PDB entry 4LST | X-ray diffraction, 2.55 A resolution | chains G and H of the 3 polymer chains in the assembly

# Chain G
Molecule: ENVELOPE GLYCOPROTEIN GP120 of HIV-1 clade C
Organism: Human immunodeficiency virus 1
UniProtKB: R4GRV3 (R4GRV3_9HIV1); the author numbering skips numbers that UniProt does not, so the offset changes along the chain: 44-124 = UniProt 1-81; 198-300 = UniProt 82-184; 317-355 = UniProt 185-223; 357-397 = UniProt 224-264; 1 more segments
Amino-acid sequence (355 residues; row label = number of the first residue in the row; note: 94 numbers in that range are skipped by the numbering (no residue carries them; nothing is unmodelled there)):
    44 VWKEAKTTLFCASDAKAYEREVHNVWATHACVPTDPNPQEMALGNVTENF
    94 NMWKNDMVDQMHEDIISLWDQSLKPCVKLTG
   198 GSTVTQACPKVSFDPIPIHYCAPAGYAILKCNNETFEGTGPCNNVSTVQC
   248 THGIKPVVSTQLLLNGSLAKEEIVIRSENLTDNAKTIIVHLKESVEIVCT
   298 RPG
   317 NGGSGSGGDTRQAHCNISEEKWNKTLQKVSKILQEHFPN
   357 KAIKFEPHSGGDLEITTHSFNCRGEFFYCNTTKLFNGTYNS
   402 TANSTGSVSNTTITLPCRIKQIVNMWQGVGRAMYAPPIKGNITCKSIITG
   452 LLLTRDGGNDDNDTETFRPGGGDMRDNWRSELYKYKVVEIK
Not modelled in the structure: 317-324, 402-409
Disulfides: Cys54-Cys74, Cys119-Cys205, Cys218-Cys247, Cys228-Cys239, Cys296-Cys331, Cys378-Cys445, Cys385-Cys418
Covalent attachments: N-acetylglucosamine (NAG) linked to Asn230, Asn241, Asn262, Asn276, Asn339, Asn386, Asn392, Asn396

# Chain H
Molecule: Heavy chain of antibody VRC01
Organism: Homo sapiens
Notes: antibody fragment or engineered binder
Amino-acid sequence (224 residues; row label = number of the first residue in the row; a row labelled like 82A-82C holds insertion residues (82A, then the next letters in order)):
     1 QVQLVQSGGQMKKPGESMRISCRASGYEFIDCTLNWIRLAPGKRPEWMGW
    51 LK
   52A P
    53 RGGAVNYARPLQGRVTMTRDVYSDTAFLEL
82A-82C RSL
    83 TVDDTAVYFCTRGKNCDY
100A-100D NWDF
   101 EHWGRGTPVIVSSPSTKGPSVFPLAPSSKSTSGGTAALGCLVKDYFPEPV
   151 TVSWNSGALTSGVHTFPAVLQSSGLYSLSSVVTVPSSSLGTQTYICNVNH
   201 KPSNTKVDKKVEPKSC
Not modelled in the structure: 131-132
Disulfides: Cys22-Cys92, Cys32-Cys98, Cys140-Cys196

# How chain G and chain H interact
Pairs across the interface - 40 pairs, chain G then chain H:
  Gly124(G) with Tyr74(H)
  Asp279(G) with Tyr100(H); Trp100B(H), hydrogen bond
  Asn280(G) with Trp50(H), hydrogen bond; Asn58(H); Trp100B(H)
  Ala281(G) with Trp50(H); Lys52(H), hydrogen bond (backbone-side chain)
  Lys282(G) with Asp99(H), hydrogen bond (side chain-backbone)
  Ser365(G) with Val57(H)
  Gly366(G) with Gly55(H)
  Gly367(G) with Gly54(H); Gly55(H)
  Asp368(G) with Gly54(H), hydrogen bond (backbone-backbone); Arg71(H), salt bridge
  Ile371(G) with Gly54(H); Ala56(H)
  Val430(G) with Ile30(H), hydrophobic; Val73(H), hydrophobic; Tyr74(H), hydrophobic
  Gly431(G) with Tyr74(H)
  Arg432(G) with Tyr74(H)
  Thr455(G) with Trp50(H); Asn58(H)
  Arg456(G) with Asn58(H), hydrogen bond (backbone-side chain)
  Asp457(G) with Gln64(H), hydrogen bond
  Gly458(G) with Trp47(H); Asn58(H), hydrogen bond (backbone-side chain); Tyr59(H); Ala60(H); Arg61(H), hydrogen bond (backbone-backbone)
  Gly459(G) with Trp47(H); Arg61(H)
  Asn460(G) with Arg61(H)
  Asp461(G) with Arg61(H), salt bridge
  Thr465(G) with Arg61(H), hydrogen bond (backbone-side chain)
  Glu466(G) with Arg61(H), salt bridge
  Thr467(G) with Arg61(H)
  Arg469(G) with Gln64(H)
  Arg476(G) with Arg53(H)
Also at the interface, not in a pair above, chain G (29 interface residues in all): Lys97, Thr283, Asn425, Asp474
Also at the interface, not in a pair above, chain H (23 interface residues in all): Asp31, Pro62, Asn100A
Interface features reported in the paper:
  - residue pairs: Arg71(H)-Asp368(G) (salt bridge)
  - epitope / paratope residues, chain H: Arg71(H)

# Overview
29 residues of chain G face 23 of chain H across their interface, with 10 hydrogen bonds and 3 salt bridges.
Polar contacts include Asp368(G)-Arg71(H), Asp461(G)-Arg61(H) and Glu466(G)-Arg61(H). The paper describes a
salt bridge between Arg71(H) and Asp368(G). The paper reports the epitope/paratope residue Arg71(H).
Here chain G is ENVELOPE GLYCOPROTEIN GP120 of HIV-1 clade C (Human immunodeficiency virus 1) and chain H is
Heavy chain of antibody VRC01 (Homo sapiens). Entry 4LST (Crystal structure of broadly and potently
neutralizing antibody VRC01 in complex with HIV-1 clade C strain ...) was determined by X-ray diffraction
together with 4LSP, 4LSQ, 4LSR, 4LSS, 4LSU and 4LSV from the same study.
